8PB9 - chains A and C of the 5 polymer chains in the assembly; structure by electron microscopy, 3.30 A resolution.

== Chain A ==
Name: Antiactivator FleN
Source organism: Pseudomonas aeruginosa PAO1
Reference sequence: G3XD64 (FLEN_PSEAE); residue numbers follow UniProt; this construct covers 2-280
Chain sequence (284 residues; each row starts with the number of its first residue; numbers below 1 keep their minus sign (Gly-3 is residue -3)):
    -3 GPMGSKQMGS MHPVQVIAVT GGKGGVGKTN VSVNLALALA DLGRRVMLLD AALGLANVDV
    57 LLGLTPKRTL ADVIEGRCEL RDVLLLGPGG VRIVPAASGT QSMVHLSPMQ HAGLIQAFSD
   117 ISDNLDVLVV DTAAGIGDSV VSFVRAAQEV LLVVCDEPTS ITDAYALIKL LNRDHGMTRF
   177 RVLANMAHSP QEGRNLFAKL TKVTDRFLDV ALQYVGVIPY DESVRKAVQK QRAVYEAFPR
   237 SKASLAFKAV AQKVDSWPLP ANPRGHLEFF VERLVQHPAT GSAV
Disordered / not traced: -3 to 7, 273-280
Sequence notes: expression tag (-3 to 1); engineered mutation Ala48 (Asp in G3XD64)
Small-molecule neighbours:
  - AMP-PCP (ACP; phosphomethylphosphonic acid adenylate ester), molecule 1: Lys19, Gly20, Gly21, Val22, Gly23, Lys24, Thr25, Asn26, Val27, Leu57, Asn181, Met182, Ile214, Pro215, Tyr216, Asp217, Val220, Arg221, Val224
  - AMP-PCP (ACP), molecule 2: Lys19, Gly20, Glu153, Thr155
Swiss-Prot annotation at these positions:
  - binding site (ATP): Lys19 to Asn26, Glu153, Asn181, Pro215 to Asp217, Arg221

== Chain C ==
Name: Transcriptional regulator FleQ
Source organism: Pseudomonas aeruginosa PAO1
Reference sequence: G3XCV0 (FLEQ_PSEAE); residue numbers follow UniProt; this construct covers 2-394
Chain sequence (396 residues; row label = number of the first residue in the row; numbers below 1 keep their minus sign (Met-1 is residue -1)):
    -1 MGSWRETKLL LIDDNLDRSR DLAVILNFLG EDQLTCNSED WREVAAGLSN SREALCVLLG
    59 SVESKGGAVE LLKQLASWDE YLPILLIGEP APADWPEELR RRVLASLEMP PSYNKLLDSL
   119 HRAQVYREMY DQARERGRSR EPNLFRSLVG TSRAIQQVRQ MMQQVADTDA SVLILGESGT
   179 GKEVVARNLH YHSKRREGPF VPVNCGAIPA ELLESELFGH EKGAFTGAIT SRAGRFELAN
   239 GGTLFLDEIG DMPLPMQVKL LRVLQERTFE RVGSNKTQNV DVRIIAATHK NLEKMIEDGT
   299 FREDLYYRLN VFPIEMAPLR ERVEDIALLL NELISRMEHE KRGSIRFNSA AIMSLCRHDW
   359 PGNVRELANL VERLAIMHPY GVIGVGELPK KFRHVD
Disordered / not traced: -1 to 141, 394
Sequence notes: initiating methionine (-1); expression tag (0-1)
Swiss-Prot annotation at these positions:
  - binding site (3',3'-c-di-GMP): Leu142, Asn186 to Tyr189, Glu330 to Gly341
  - binding site (ADP): Val147, Gly177 to Val182, Arg334, Arg363
  - mutagenesis: Phe26 (F26N: Almost complete loss of biofilm formation), His119 (H119N: About 50% loss of biofilm formation), Arg144 (R144A: Almost complete loss of biofilm formation), Arg185 (R185A: Almost complete loss of biofilm formation; R185E: More than 75% repressed pel transcription), Asn186 (N186A: More than 75% repressed pel transcription), Glu330 (E330A: More than 75% repressed pel transcription), Arg334 (R334E: More than 75% repressed pel transcription)
From the paper describing this entry:
  - binding site for c-di-GMP: Arg138, Arg144, Arg151, Arg185, Glu330, Arg334

== Chain A / chain C interface ==
Contacting residue pairs - 41 pairs, chain A then chain C:
  Val69(A) - Ile227(C)
  Glu75(A) - Lys220(C)  salt bridge
  Met105(A) - Glu209(C)
  Met105(A) - Leu210(C)  hydrophobic
  Ala108(A) - Leu210(C)  hydrophobic
  Ala108(A) - Glu214(C)
  Gly109(A) - Gly225(C)
  Gly109(A) - Ile227(C)
  Gln112(A) - Glu214(C)  hydrogen bond
  Gln112(A) - His218(C)  hydrogen bond
  Gln112(A) - Arg230(C)
  Ala113(A) - Ile227(C)  hydrophobic
  Ala113(A) - Thr228(C)
  Ser115(A) - Arg230(C)
  Asp116(A) - Thr228(C)  hydrogen bond
  Arg141(A) - Ala205(C)  hydrogen bond (side chain-backbone)
  Thr174(A) - Asn367(C)
  Thr174(A) - Glu370(C)
  Arg175(A) - Arg340(C)
  Asp201(A) - Arg371(C)  salt bridge
  Asp201(A) - Met375(C)
  Leu204(A) - Arg371(C)  hydrogen bond (backbone-side chain)
  Asp205(A) - Glu364(C)
  Asp205(A) - Arg371(C)
  Val206(A) - Arg371(C)
  Ala207(A) - Glu370(C)
  Ala207(A) - Arg371(C)
  Ala207(A) - Ile374(C)  hydrophobic
  Leu208(A) - Ile374(C)
  Gly261(A) - Pro200(C)
  His262(A) - Arg233(C)
  Leu263(A) - Ile206(C)
  Leu263(A) - Leu210(C)  hydrophobic
  Leu263(A) - Glu214(C)
  Val267(A) - Arg230(C)
  Val267(A) - Arg233(C)
  Glu268(A) - Arg230(C)  salt bridge
  Glu268(A) - Leu236(C)
  Val271(A) - Pro197(C)
  Val271(A) - Leu236(C)
  Gln272(A) - Pro197(C)
Interface residues without a listed pair, chain A (31 interface residues in all): Ile70, Gln106, Leu110, Thr200, Gln209, Arg260
Interface residues without a listed pair, chain C (28 interface residues in all): Pro207, Ser213, Thr224, Ala237, Arg334, Glu338

== Overview ==
31 residues of chain A and 28 residues of chain C are in contact, with 5 hydrogen bonds and 3 salt bridges.
Among the polar pairs are Glu75(A)-Lys220(C), Asp201(A)-Arg371(C) and Glu268(A)-Arg230(C). Bound to chain A:
AMP-PCP. From the paper: a binding site for c-di-GMP at Arg138(C), Arg144(C) and Arg151(C) among others.
Chain A is Antiactivator FleN and chain C is Transcriptional regulator FleQ, both from Pseudomonas aeruginosa
PAO1; the structure, Cryo-EM structure of the c-di-GMP-bound FleQ-FleN master regulator complex from
Pseudomonas aeruginosa, was determined by electron microscopy together with 8P53 from the same study.
